6W20 - chains A and B of the 21 polymer chains in the assembly; structure by electron microscopy, 3.00 A resolution.

== Chain A (and B) ==
Name: ATP-dependent Clp protease ATP-binding subunit ClpA
Source organism: Escherichia coli (strain K12)
Notes: chain B of this document is another copy of the same molecule, construct and numbering; everything in this record applies to it too
UniProt: P0ABH9 (CLPA_ECOLI); residues 1-758 here = UniProt positions 1-758
Amino-acid sequence (758 residues; each row starts with the number of its first residue):
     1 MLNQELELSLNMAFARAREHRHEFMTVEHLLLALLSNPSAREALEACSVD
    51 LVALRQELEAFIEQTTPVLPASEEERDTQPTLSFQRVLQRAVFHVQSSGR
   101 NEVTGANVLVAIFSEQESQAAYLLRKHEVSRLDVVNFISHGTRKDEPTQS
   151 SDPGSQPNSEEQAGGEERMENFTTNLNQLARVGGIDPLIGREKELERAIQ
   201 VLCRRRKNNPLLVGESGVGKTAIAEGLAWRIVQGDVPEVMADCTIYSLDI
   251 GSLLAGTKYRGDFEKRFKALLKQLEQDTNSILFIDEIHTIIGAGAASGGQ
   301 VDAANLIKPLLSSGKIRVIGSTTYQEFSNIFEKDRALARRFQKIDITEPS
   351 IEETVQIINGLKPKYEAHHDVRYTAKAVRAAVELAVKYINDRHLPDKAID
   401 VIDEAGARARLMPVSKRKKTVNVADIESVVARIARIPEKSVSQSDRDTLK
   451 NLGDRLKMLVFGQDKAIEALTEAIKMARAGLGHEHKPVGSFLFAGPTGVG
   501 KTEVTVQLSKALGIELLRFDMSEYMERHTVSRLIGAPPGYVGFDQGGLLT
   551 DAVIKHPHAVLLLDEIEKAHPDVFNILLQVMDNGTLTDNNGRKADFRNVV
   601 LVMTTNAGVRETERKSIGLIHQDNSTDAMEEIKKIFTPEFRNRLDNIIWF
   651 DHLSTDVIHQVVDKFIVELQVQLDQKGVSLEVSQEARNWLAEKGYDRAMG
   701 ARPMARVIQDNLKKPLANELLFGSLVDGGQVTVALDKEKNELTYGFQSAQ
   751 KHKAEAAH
Disordered / not traced: 1-168, 293-302, 609-624, 747-758 (chain B: 1-168, 747-758)
Curated features (UniProtKB/Swiss-Prot):
  - binding site (ATP): G214 to T221, G495 to T502
Residues lining bound ligands:
  - ADP (adenosine-5'-diphosphate), molecule 1: D186, P187, L188, I189, R191, E215, S216, G217, V218, G219, K220, T221, A222, E286, I357, L361, P395, D396, I399
  - ADP, molecule 2: L459, V460, F461, Q463, P496, T497, G498, V499, G500, K501, T502, E503, L653, V661, K664, F665, A701, R702
  - ATP (adenosine-5'-triphosphate): A336, R339, R340
Reported in the primary citation:
  - conformationally variable residues (order/disorder transition): V609 to N624

== Chain A / chain B interface ==
Residue-residue contacts (105):
  R197(A) - E404(B)  salt bridge
  R197(A) - R432(B)
  Q200(A) - E404(B)
  Q200(A) - A407(B)
  Q200(A) - R408(B)
  Q200(A) - L411(B)
  Q200(A) - R432(B)
  C203(A) - H368(B)
  C203(A) - H369(B)
  C203(A) - A407(B)  hydrophobic
  C203(A) - L411(B)  hydrophobic
  R204(A) - H368(B)
  R204(A) - H369(B)
  R204(A) - D400(B)  salt bridge
  R204(A) - D403(B)
  R204(A) - A407(B)
  R205(A) - D186(B)  salt bridge
  R205(A) - K364(B)
  R205(A) - Y365(B)
  R205(A) - H368(B)
  R205(A) - D403(B)  hydrogen bond (backbone-side chain)
  R206(A) - D186(B)  salt bridge
  R206(A) - D403(B)  hydrogen bond (backbone-side chain)
  K207(A) - D396(B)  salt bridge
  K207(A) - I399(B)
  K207(A) - D400(B)  salt bridge
  P237(A) - L411(B)  hydrophobic
  V239(A) - R410(B)
  Y259(A) - K258(B)
  R260(A) - T257(B)  hydrogen bond (side chain-backbone)
  R260(A) - G261(B)
  R260(A) - D262(B)
  R260(A) - F263(B)
  R260(A) - E264(B)  salt bridge
  R260(A) - A293(B)  hydrogen bond (side chain-backbone)
  G261(A) - L254(B)
  G261(A) - A255(B)
  G261(A) - G256(B)  hydrogen bond (backbone-backbone)
  G261(A) - T257(B)
  D262(A) - K258(B)
  E264(A) - G251(B)
  E264(A) - L254(B)
  E264(A) - A255(B)
  K265(A) - A255(B)
  K265(A) - G256(B)
  K268(A) - D249(B)  salt bridge
  K268(A) - S252(B)
  N305(A) - T289(B)
  Y324(A) - D551(B)  hydrogen bond
  K333(A) - Q325(B)
  R335(A) - S216(B)
  R335(A) - Q325(B)
  A336(A) - S216(B)  hydrogen bond (backbone-side chain)
  A338(A) - R392(B)  hydrogen bond (backbone-side chain)
  R339(A) - S216(B)
  R339(A) - G217(B)
  R339(A) - R392(B)  hydrogen bond (backbone-side chain)
  R339(A) - D396(B)  salt bridge
  F341(A) - R392(B)  hydrogen bond (backbone-side chain)
  R446(A) - L721(B)  hydrogen bond (side chain-backbone)
  R446(A) - F722(B)
  L449(A) - L721(B)  hydrophobic
  E472(A) - K714(B)  salt bridge
  A473(A) - K714(B)
  K475(A) - L721(B)
  K475(A) - F722(B)
  M476(A) - Q709(B)
  M476(A) - K713(B)
  M476(A) - A717(B)  hydrophobic
  G480(A) - Q672(B)  hydrogen bond (backbone-side chain)
  L481(A) - Q672(B)  hydrogen bond (backbone-side chain)
  L481(A) - L673(B)  hydrophobic
  L481(A) - K713(B)  hydrogen bond (backbone-side chain)
  G482(A) - Q672(B)  hydrogen bond (backbone-side chain)
  R527(A) - E526(B)  salt bridge
  P537(A) - H528(B)
  P538(A) - S531(B)
  P538(A) - R532(B)
  P538(A) - A536(B)
  P538(A) - G542(B)
  P538(A) - Q545(B)
  G539(A) - A536(B)
  G539(A) - Y540(B)
  G539(A) - G542(B)
  Y540(A) - H528(B)
  Y540(A) - S531(B)
  F543(A) - V541(B)  hydrophobic
  F543(A) - G542(B)
  N575(A) - S522(B)
  Q579(A) - D520(B)  hydrogen bond
  Q579(A) - S522(B)  hydrogen bond
  Q579(A) - E523(B)  hydrogen bond
  D582(A) - R702(B)  salt bridge
  N583(A) - R518(B)
  L586(A) - E523(B)
  N589(A) - R532(B)
  N589(A) - Q545(B)
  G591(A) - L548(B)
  P638(A) - M699(B)  hydrophobic
  N642(A) - M699(B)
  N642(A) - R702(B)
  N642(A) - P703(B)
  R643(A) - R702(B)
  L644(A) - R706(B)  hydrogen bond (backbone-side chain)
  D645(A) - R706(B)  salt bridge
Other interface residues (no listed pair), chain A (68 interface residues in all): I199, V201, L306, K308, P309, L310, Q342, A479, K486, I534, G535, D544, D572, T587, N590, E639, N646
Other interface residues (no listed pair), chain B (75 interface residues in all): G184, R260, E286, H288, G294, A295, M525, T529, E565, N590, R592, L669, D710, L716, N718

== Summary ==
68 residues of chain A face 75 of chain B across their interface; the contacts include 19 hydrogen bonds and
13 salt bridges. Polar pairs include R197(A)-E404(B), R204(A)-D400(B) and R205(A)-D186(B). Chain A binds ADP
and ATP. From UniProt: 16 ATP-binding residues on chain A. The paper reports conformational variability at
V609(A).
Both chains are ATP-dependent Clp protease ATP-binding subunit ClpA (Escherichia coli (strain K12)). Entry
6W20 (ClpAP Disengaged State bound to RepA-GFP) was determined by electron microscopy, deposited together with
6UQE, 6UQO, 6W1Z, 6W21, 6W22, 6W23 and 6W24.
